1Q3U - chains H and F of the 8 polymer chains in the assembly; structure by X-ray diffraction, 2.90 A resolution.

[Chain H]
Molecule: loxP DNA
Sequence (37 nucleotides; row label = number of the first residue in the row):
   100 GGATAACTTC GTATAGCATA CATTATACGA AGTTATC

[Chain F]
Name: Cre recombinase
From: Enterobacteria phage P1
UniProtKB: P06956 (RECR_BPP1); residue numbers follow UniProt; this construct covers 1-343
Amino-acid sequence (347 residues; each row starts with the number of its first residue; numbers below 1 keep their minus sign (Phe-3 is residue -3)):
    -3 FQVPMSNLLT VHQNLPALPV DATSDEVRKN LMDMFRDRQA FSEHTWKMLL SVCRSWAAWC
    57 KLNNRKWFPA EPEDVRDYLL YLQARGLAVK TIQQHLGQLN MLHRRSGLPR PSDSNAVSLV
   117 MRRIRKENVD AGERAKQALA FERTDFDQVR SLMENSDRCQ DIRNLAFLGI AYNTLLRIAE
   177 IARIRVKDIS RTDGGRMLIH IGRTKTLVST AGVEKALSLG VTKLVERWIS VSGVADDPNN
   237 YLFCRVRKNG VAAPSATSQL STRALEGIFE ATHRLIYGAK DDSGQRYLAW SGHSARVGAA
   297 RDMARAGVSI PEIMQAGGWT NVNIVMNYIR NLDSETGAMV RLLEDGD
Unresolved in the structure: -3 to 19, 342-343
Differences from the reference sequence: cloning artifact (-3 to 0)
Curated features (UniProtKB/Swiss-Prot):
  - active site: Arg173, His289, Arg292, Trp315, Tyr324 (O-(3'-phospho-DNA)-tyrosine intermediate)
Reported in the primary citation:
  - catalytic residues: Arg173, Arg292, Tyr324
  - catalytic residues: His289 (proposed by the authors, not directly observed)
  - binding site for loxP DNA: Lys86, Arg173, Lys201, Arg292, Tyr324
  - binding site for loxP DNA: Trp315
  - binding site for loxP DNA: Arg100, Arg121
  - catalytic residues: Lys201 (citing earlier work)

[Interface between chain H and chain F]
Pairs across the interface - 51 pairs, chain H then chain F:
  DT118(H) with Arg121(F), sugar contact; Asn319(F), base contact
  DA119(H) with Gln89(F), phosphate contact; Arg118(F), salt bridge to the phosphate; Arg121(F), salt bridge to the phosphate
  DC120(H) with Arg106(F), salt bridge to the phosphate; Ser108(F), phosphate contact
  DA121(H) with Arg100(F), salt bridge to the phosphate; Arg106(F), salt bridge to the phosphate
  DT122(H) with Phe37(F), phosphate contact; Thr41(F), sugar contact; Gln90(F), base contact; Met97(F), sugar contact; Arg100(F), salt bridge to the phosphate; Arg101(F), salt bridge to the phosphate
  DT123(H) with Phe37(F), phosphate contact; Ser38(F), hydrogen bond to the phosphate; Thr41(F), hydrogen bond to the phosphate; Gln90(F), hydrogen bond to the base; Gln94(F), base contact; Lys201(F), base contact
  DA124(H) with Ser38(F), hydrogen bond to the phosphate; His40(F), phosphate contact; Met44(F), base contact; Thr200(F), phosphate contact; Lys201(F), sugar contact
  DT125(H) with His40(F), base contact; Lys43(F), hydrogen bond to the base; Arg173(F), phosphate contact; Ile174(F), hydrogen bond to the phosphate; Ala175(F), hydrogen bond to the phosphate; Glu262(F), sugar contact; His289(F), sugar contact
  DA126(H) with Glu262(F), phosphate contact; Arg282(F), hydrogen bond to the base; Tyr283(F), phosphate contact; Ser287(F), hydrogen bond to the phosphate; Gly288(F), hydrogen bond to the phosphate; His289(F), hydrogen bond to the phosphate
  DC127(H) with Arg259(F), base contact; Glu262(F), base contact; Arg282(F), phosphate contact; Tyr283(F), hydrogen bond to the phosphate; Ser287(F), phosphate contact
  DG128(H) with Arg259(F), hydrogen bond to the base; Lys276(F), salt bridge to the phosphate
  DA134(H) with Arg243(F), sugar contact
  DT135(H) with Lys244(F), hydrogen bond to the base; Asn245(F), hydrogen bond to the phosphate
  DC136(H) with Lys244(F), sugar contact; Asn245(F), phosphate contact
Also at the interface, not in a pair above, chain H (15 interface residues in all): DA129
Also at the interface, not in a pair above, chain F (41 interface residues in all): Gly93, Ala134, Arg199, Thr258, Glu266, Gln281, Leu284, Ser290

[Summary]
15 residues of chain H face 41 of chain F across their interface; the contacts include 15 hydrogen bonds and 8
salt bridges. Among the polar pairs are DT123(H)-Gln90(F), DT125(H)-Lys43(F) and DA126(H)-Arg282(F). From the
paper: catalytic residues Arg173(F), Arg292(F) and Tyr324(F) among others; a binding site for loxP DNA at
Lys86(F), Arg173(F) and Lys201(F) among others.
Chain H is loxP DNA and chain F is Cre recombinase (Enterobacteria phage P1); the structure, Crystal structure
of a wild-type Cre recombinase-loxP synapse: pre-cleavage complex, was determined by X-ray diffraction,
deposited together with 1NZB, 1OUQ and 1Q3V.
